Entry 8K1O (electron microscopy, 2.90 A resolution); this record covers chains A and B of the 3 polymer chains in the assembly.

Chain A:
Molecule: Multidrug efflux system permease protein Rv1217c
Source organism: Mycobacterium tuberculosis (strain ATCC 25618 / H37Rv)
Notes: fragment: transmembrane domain
Reference sequence: O05318 (MEPRM_MYCTU); residues 1-548 here = UniProt positions 1-548
Chain sequence (548 residues; row label = number of the first residue in the row):
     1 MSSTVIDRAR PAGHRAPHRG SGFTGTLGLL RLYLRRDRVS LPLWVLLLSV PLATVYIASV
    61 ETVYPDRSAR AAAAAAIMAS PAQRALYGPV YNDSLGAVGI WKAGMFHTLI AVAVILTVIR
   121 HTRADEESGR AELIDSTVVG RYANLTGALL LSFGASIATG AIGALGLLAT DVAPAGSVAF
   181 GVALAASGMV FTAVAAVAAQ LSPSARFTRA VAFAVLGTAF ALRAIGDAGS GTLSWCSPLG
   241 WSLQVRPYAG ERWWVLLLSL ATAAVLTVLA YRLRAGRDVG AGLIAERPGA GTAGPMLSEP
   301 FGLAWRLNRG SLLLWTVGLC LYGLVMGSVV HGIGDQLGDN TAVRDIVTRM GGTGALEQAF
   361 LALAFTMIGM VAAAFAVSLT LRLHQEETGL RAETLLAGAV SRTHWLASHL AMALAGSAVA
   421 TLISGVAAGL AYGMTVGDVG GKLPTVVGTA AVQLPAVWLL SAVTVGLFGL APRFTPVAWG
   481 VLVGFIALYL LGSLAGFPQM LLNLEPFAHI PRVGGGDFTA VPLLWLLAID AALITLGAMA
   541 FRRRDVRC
Unresolved in the structure: 1-17, 333-352, 548

Chain B:
Molecule: Multidrug efflux system ATP-binding protein Rv1218c
Source organism: Mycobacterium tuberculosis (strain ATCC 25618 / H37Rv)
Notes: EC 7.6.2.-; fragment: nucleotide binding domain
Reference sequence: O86311 (MEATP_MYCTU); numbering as in UniProt (aligned over 1-311)
Chain sequence (311 residues; numbered 1 to 311; the number before each row is that of its first residue):
     1 MSADNHQVPI EIRGLTKHFG SVRALDGLDL TVREGEVHGF LGPNGAGKST TLRILLGLVK
    61 ADGGSVRLLG GDPWTDAVDL HRHIAYVPGD VTLWPSLTGG ETIDLLARMR GGIDNARRAE
   121 LIERFGLDPT KKARTYSKGN RQKVSLISAL SSHATLLLLD EPSSGLDPLM ENVFQQCIGE
   181 ARQRGVTVLL SSHILAETEA LCEKVTIIRA GKTVESGSLD ALRHLSRTSI KAEMIGDPGD
   241 LSQIKGVEDI SIEGTTVRAQ VDSESLRELI QVLGHAGVRS LVSQPPTLEE LFLRHYSLGP
   301 EVAAEQQVAT P
Unresolved in the structure: 1-4, 220-311
Metal / ion sites: Mg2+: Ser49 (together with AMP-PNP)
Small-molecule neighbours:
  - AMP-PNP (ANP; phosphoaminophosphonic acid-adenylate ester), molecule 1: Phe19, Val22, Ala24, Pro43, Asn44, Gly45, Ala46, Gly47, Lys48, Ser49, Thr50, His193
  - AMP-PNP (ANP), molecule 2: Lys131, Thr135, Ser137, Lys138, Gly139, Asn140, Gly165

Chain A / chain B interface:
Contacting residue pairs (59; chain A residue first):
  Glu286(A) - Lys132(B)
  Glu286(A) - Arg134(B)  salt bridge
  Glu286(A) - Thr135(B)
  Arg287(A) - Lys132(B)
  Pro288(A) - Thr130(B)
  Gly289(A) - Thr98(B)
  Gly289(A) - Thr130(B)
  Ala290(A) - Thr98(B)
  Ala290(A) - Glu101(B)
  Ala290(A) - Pro129(B)
  Gly291(A) - Gly100(B)
  Gly291(A) - Arg118(B)  hydrogen bond (backbone-side chain)
  Gly291(A) - Pro129(B)
  Gly291(A) - Thr130(B)
  Thr292(A) - Asp104(B)
  Ala293(A) - Asp104(B)  hydrogen bond (backbone-side chain)
  Ala293(A) - Arg108(B)
  Gly294(A) - Arg108(B)  hydrogen bond (backbone-side chain)
  Leu297(A) - Glu101(B)
  Leu297(A) - Leu105(B)
  Leu297(A) - Arg108(B)  hydrogen bond (backbone-side chain)
  Ser298(A) - Arg108(B)
  Pro300(A) - Met109(B)
  Leu303(A) - Trp94(B)  hydrophobic
  Arg306(A) - Leu97(B)
  Arg306(A) - Glu101(B)  salt bridge
  Leu307(A) - Ser96(B)
  Glu386(A) - Trp94(B)  hydrogen bond
  Gly389(A) - Thr92(B)
  Leu390(A) - Thr92(B)  hydrogen bond (backbone-side chain)
  Arg391(A) - Thr92(B)
  Arg391(A) - Leu93(B)
  Arg391(A) - Trp94(B)
  Glu393(A) - Arg53(B)  salt bridge
  Glu393(A) - Leu58(B)
  Thr394(A) - Leu106(B)
  Leu395(A) - Trp94(B)  hydrophobic
  Leu395(A) - Met109(B)  hydrophobic
  Leu396(A) - Leu58(B)  hydrophobic
  Leu396(A) - His81(B)
  Ala397(A) - His81(B)
  Ala397(A) - Tyr86(B)  hydrophobic
  Gly398(A) - Ala77(B)
  Gly398(A) - His81(B)  hydrogen bond (backbone-side chain)
  Ala399(A) - Val78(B)
  Ala399(A) - His81(B)
  Ala399(A) - Met109(B)  hydrogen bond (backbone-backbone)
  Arg402(A) - Gly57(B)
  Arg402(A) - Leu58(B)  hydrogen bond (side chain-backbone)
  Arg402(A) - Trp74(B)
  Arg542(A) - Trp74(B)
  Arg544(A) - Trp74(B)
  Asp545(A) - Lys17(B)  salt bridge
  Asp545(A) - Leu58(B)
  Asp545(A) - Val59(B)
  Asp545(A) - Lys60(B)  hydrogen bond (side chain-backbone)
  Val546(A) - Leu58(B)  hydrogen bond (backbone-backbone)
  Arg547(A) - Phe19(B)
  Arg547(A) - Val59(B)
Also at the interface, not in a pair above, chain A (38 interface residues in all): Glu127, Pro203, Glu299, Val400, Ser401, Arg543
Also at the interface, not in a pair above, chain B (36 interface residues in all): Leu56, Arg82, Pro88, Pro95, Lys131

In short:
38 residues of chain A face 36 of chain B across their interface, with 11 hydrogen bonds and 4 salt bridges.
Polar contacts include Glu286(A)-Arg134(B), Arg306(A)-Glu101(B) and Glu393(A)-Arg53(B). Bound to chain B:
AMP-PNP.
Here chain A is Multidrug efflux system permease protein Rv1217c and chain B is Multidrug efflux system
ATP-binding protein Rv1218c, both from Mycobacterium tuberculosis (strain ATCC 25618 / H37Rv). Entry 8K1O
(mycobacterial efflux pump, AMPPNP bound state) was determined by electron microscopy together with 8K1M and
8K1N from the same study.
